8JIZ - chains G and H of the 8 polymer chains in the assembly; structure by electron microscopy, 3.80 A resolution.

[Chain G]
Name: Fab5F6 Heavy Chain
From: Homo sapiens
Sequence (259 residues; each row starts with the number of its first residue; numbers below 1 keep their minus sign (Met-18 is residue -18)):
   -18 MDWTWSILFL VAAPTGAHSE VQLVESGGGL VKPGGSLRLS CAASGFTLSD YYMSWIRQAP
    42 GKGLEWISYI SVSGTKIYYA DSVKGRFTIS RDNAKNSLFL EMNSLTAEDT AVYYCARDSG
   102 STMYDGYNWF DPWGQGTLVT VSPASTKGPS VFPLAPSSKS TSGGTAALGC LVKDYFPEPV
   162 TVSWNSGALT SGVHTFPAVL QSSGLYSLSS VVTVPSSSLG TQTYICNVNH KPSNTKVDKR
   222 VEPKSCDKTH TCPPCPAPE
Unresolved in the structure: -18 to 0, 139-144, 226-240
Disulfides: Cys22-Cys96, Cys151-Cys207

[Chain H]
Name: Fab5F6 Light Chain
From: Homo sapiens
Sequence (236 residues; numbered -21 to 214; the number before each row is that of its first residue; numbers below 1 keep their minus sign (Met-21 is residue -21)):
   -21 MDMRVPAQLL GLLLLWLRGA RCDIQMTQSP STLSASVGDR VTITCRASQS ISRWLAWYQQ
    39 KPGKAPKLLI SLASDLQTGV PSRFSGSGSG TEFTLTISSL QPDDFATYYC QQFDSYPLTF
    99 GPGTTVDIRR TVAAPSVFIF PPSDEQLKSG TASVVCLLNN FYPREAKVQW KVDNALQSGN
   159 SQESVTEQDS KDSTYSLSST LTLSKADYEK HKVYACEVTH QGLSSPVTKS FNRGEC
Unresolved in the structure: -21 to 0
Disulfides: Cys23-Cys88, Cys134-Cys194

[How chain G and chain H interact]
Pairs across the interface (56; chain G residue first):
  Ile37(G) - Phe98(H)  hydrophobic
  Gln39(G) - Gln38(H)  hydrogen bond
  Leu45(G) - Pro44(H)  hydrophobic
  Leu45(G) - Tyr87(H)
  Leu45(G) - Phe98(H)
  Trp47(G) - Pro95(H)  hydrophobic
  Trp47(G) - Leu96(H)
  Asp62(G) - Pro95(H)
  Tyr95(G) - Ala43(H)  hydrophobic
  Gly107(G) - Phe91(H)
  Tyr108(G) - Trp32(H)
  Tyr108(G) - Phe91(H)  hydrophobic
  Asn109(G) - Phe91(H)
  Asn109(G) - Leu96(H)
  Trp110(G) - Ala34(H)  hydrophobic
  Trp110(G) - Tyr36(H)
  Trp110(G) - Leu46(H)
  Trp110(G) - Ser49(H)
  Trp110(G) - Leu50(H)  hydrophobic
  Trp110(G) - Gln55(H)
  Trp110(G) - Phe91(H)  hydrophobic
  Phe111(G) - Tyr36(H)  hydrogen bond (backbone-side chain)
  Phe111(G) - Gln89(H)
  Phe111(G) - Leu96(H)  hydrophobic
  Asp112(G) - Leu46(H)  hydrogen bond (side chain-backbone)
  Trp114(G) - Tyr36(H)
  Trp114(G) - Ala43(H)  hydrophobic
  Trp114(G) - Pro44(H)
  Gly115(G) - Ala43(H)
  Phe133(G) - Ser121(H)
  Phe133(G) - Glu123(H)
  Phe133(G) - Gln124(H)
  Pro134(G) - Ser121(H)
  Pro134(G) - Glu123(H)
  Ala136(G) - Phe118(H)
  Pro137(G) - Phe118(H)  hydrophobic
  Ala148(G) - Phe118(H)
  Ala148(G) - Leu135(H)  hydrophobic
  Lys154(G) - Gln124(H)
  Lys154(G) - Ser131(H)
  His175(G) - Asn137(H)  hydrogen bond
  His175(G) - Ser174(H)  hydrogen bond
  Thr176(G) - Thr164(H)
  Phe177(G) - Leu135(H)  hydrophobic
  Phe177(G) - Ser162(H)
  Phe177(G) - Thr164(H)
  Phe177(G) - Ser174(H)
  Phe177(G) - Leu175(H)
  Phe177(G) - Ser176(H)
  Pro178(G) - Val163(H)
  Pro178(G) - Thr164(H)
  Val180(G) - Ser162(H)
  Gln182(G) - Gln160(H)
  Val192(G) - Leu135(H)  hydrophobic
  Thr194(G) - Asn137(H)
  Lys225(G) - Asp122(H)  salt bridge
Also at the interface, not in a pair above, chain G (35 interface residues in all): Lys43, Gly44, Tyr59, Leu135, Ser138, Ser190
Also at the interface, not in a pair above, chain H (39 interface residues in all): Asp1, Tyr94, Phe116, Ile117, Pro119, Thr129, Thr172, Cys214

[Overview]
The interface between chain G and chain H involves 35 residues on one side and 39 on the other, with 5
hydrogen bonds and 1 salt bridge. Polar contacts include Lys225(G)-Asp122(H), Gln39(G)-Gln38(H) and
Phe111(G)-Tyr36(H).
Chain G is Fab5F6 Heavy Chain and chain H is Fab5F6 Light Chain, both from Homo sapiens; the structure,
Cryo-EM structure of GluN1-2A NMDAR in complex with human Fab5F6 in two fab bind conformation, was determined
by electron microscopy, deposited together with 8JJ0, 8JJ1 and 8JJ2.
